5IPM - chains C and D of the 9 polymer chains in the assembly; structure by X-ray diffraction, 4.20 A resolution (low resolution: residue-level contacts below are approximate; hydrogen-bond / salt-bridge calls are withheld).

Chain C:
Name: DNA-directed RNA polymerase subunit beta
Source organism: Escherichia coli
Notes: EC 2.7.7.6
UniProtKB: P0A8V2 (RPOB_ECOLI); numbering as in UniProt (aligned over 1-1342)
Chain sequence (1342 residues; each row starts with the number of its first residue):
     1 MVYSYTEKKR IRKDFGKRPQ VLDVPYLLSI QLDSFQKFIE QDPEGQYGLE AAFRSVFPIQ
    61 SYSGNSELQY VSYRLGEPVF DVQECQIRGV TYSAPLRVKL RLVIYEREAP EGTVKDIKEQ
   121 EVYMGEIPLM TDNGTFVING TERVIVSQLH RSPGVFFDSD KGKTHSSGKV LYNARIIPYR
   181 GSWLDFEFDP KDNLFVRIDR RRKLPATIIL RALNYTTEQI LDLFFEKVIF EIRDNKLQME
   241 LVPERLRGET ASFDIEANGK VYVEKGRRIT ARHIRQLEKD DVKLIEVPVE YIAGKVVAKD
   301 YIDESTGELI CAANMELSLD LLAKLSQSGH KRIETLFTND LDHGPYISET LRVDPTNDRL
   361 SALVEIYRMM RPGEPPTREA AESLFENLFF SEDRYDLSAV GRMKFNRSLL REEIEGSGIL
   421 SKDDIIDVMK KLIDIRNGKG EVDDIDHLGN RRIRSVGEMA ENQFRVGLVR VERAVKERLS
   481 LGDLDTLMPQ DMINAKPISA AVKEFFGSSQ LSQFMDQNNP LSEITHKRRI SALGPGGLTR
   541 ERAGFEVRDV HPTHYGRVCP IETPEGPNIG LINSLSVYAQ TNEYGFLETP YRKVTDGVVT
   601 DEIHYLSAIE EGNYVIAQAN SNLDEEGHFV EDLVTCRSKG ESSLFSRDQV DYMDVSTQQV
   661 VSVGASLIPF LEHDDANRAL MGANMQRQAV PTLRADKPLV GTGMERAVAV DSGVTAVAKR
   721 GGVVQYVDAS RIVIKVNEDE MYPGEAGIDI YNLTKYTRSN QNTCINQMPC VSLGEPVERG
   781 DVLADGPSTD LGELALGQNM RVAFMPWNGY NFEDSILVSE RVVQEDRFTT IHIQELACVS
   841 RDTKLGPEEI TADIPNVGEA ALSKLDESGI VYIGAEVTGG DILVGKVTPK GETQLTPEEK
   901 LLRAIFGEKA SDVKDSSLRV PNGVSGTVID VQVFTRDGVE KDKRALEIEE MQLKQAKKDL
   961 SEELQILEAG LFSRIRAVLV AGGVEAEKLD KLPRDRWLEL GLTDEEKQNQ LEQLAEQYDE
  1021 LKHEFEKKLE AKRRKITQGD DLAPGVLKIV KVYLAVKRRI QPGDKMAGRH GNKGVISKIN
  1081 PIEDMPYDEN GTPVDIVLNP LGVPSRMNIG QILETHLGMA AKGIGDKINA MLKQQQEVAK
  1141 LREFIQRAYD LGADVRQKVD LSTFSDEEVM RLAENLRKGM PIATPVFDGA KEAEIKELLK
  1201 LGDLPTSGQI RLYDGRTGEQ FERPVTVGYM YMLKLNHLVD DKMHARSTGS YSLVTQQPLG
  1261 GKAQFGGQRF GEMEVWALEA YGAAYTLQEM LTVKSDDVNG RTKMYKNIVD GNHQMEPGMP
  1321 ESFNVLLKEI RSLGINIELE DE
Unresolved in the structure: 1-2
Swiss-Prot annotation at these positions:
  - modified residue (N6-acetyllysine): Lys1022, Lys1200

Chain D:
Name: DNA-directed RNA polymerase subunit beta'
Source organism: Escherichia coli
Notes: EC 2.7.7.6
UniProtKB: P0A8T7 (RPOC_ECOLI); residues 1-1407 here = UniProt positions 1-1407
Chain sequence (1407 residues; each row starts with the number of its first residue):
     1 MKDLLKFLKA QTKTEEFDAI KIALASPDMI RSWSFGEVKK PETINYRTFK PERDGLFCAR
    61 IFGPVKDYEC LCGKYKRLKH RGVICEKCGV EVTQTKVRRE RMGHIELASP TAHIWFLKSL
   121 PSRIGLLLDM PLRDIERVLY FESYVVIEGG MTNLERQQIL TEEQYLDALE EFGDEFDAKM
   181 GAEAIQALLK SMDLEQECEQ LREELNETNS ETKRKKLTKR IKLLEAFVQS GNKPEWMILT
   241 VLPVLPPDLR PLVPLDGGRF ATSDLNDLYR RVINRNNRLK RLLDLAAPDI IVRNEKRMLQ
   301 EAVDALLDNG RRGRAITGSN KRPLKSLADM IKGKQGRFRQ NLLGKRVDYS GRSVITVGPY
   361 LRLHQCGLPK KMALELFKPF IYGKLELRGL ATTIKAAKKM VEREEAVVWD ILDEVIREHP
   421 VLLNRAPTLH RLGIQAFEPV LIEGKAIQLH PLVCAAYNAD FDGDQMAVHV PLTLEAQLEA
   481 RALMMSTNNI LSPANGEPII VPSQDVVLGL YYMTRDCVNA KGEGMVLTGP KEAERLYRSG
   541 LASLHARVKV RITEYEKDAN GELVAKTSLK DTTVGRAILW MIVPKGLPYS IVNQALGKKA
   601 ISKMLNTCYR ILGLKPTVIF ADQIMYTGFA YAARSGASVG IDDMVIPEKK HEIISEAEAE
   661 VAEIQEQFQS GLVTAGERYN KVIDIWAAAN DRVSKAMMDN LQTETVINRD GQEEKQVSFN
   721 SIYMMADSGA RGSAAQIRQL AGMRGLMAKP DGSIIETPIT ANFREGLNVL QYFISTHGAR
   781 KGLADTALKT ANSGYLTRRL VDVAQDLVVT EDDCGTHEGI MMTPVIEGGD VKEPLRDRVL
   841 GRVTAEDVLK PGTADILVPR NTLLHEQWCD LLEENSVDAV KVRSVVSCDT DFGVCAHCYG
   901 RDLARGHIIN KGEAIGVIAA QSIGEPGTQL TMRTFHIGGA ASRAAAESSI QVKNKGSIKL
   961 SNVKSVVNSS GKLVITSRNT ELKLIDEFGR TKESYKVPYG AVLAKGDGEQ VAGGETVANW
  1021 DPHTMPVITE VSGFVRFTDM IDGQTITRQT DELTGLSSLV VLDSAERTAG GKDLRPALKI
  1081 VDAQGNDVLI PGTDMPAQYF LPGKAIVQLE DGVQISSGDT LARIPQESGG TKDITGGLPR
  1141 VADLFEARRP KEPAILAEIS GIVSFGKETK GKRRLVITPV DGSDPYEEMI PKWRQLNVFE
  1201 GERVERGDVI SDGPEAPHDI LRLRGVHAVT RYIVNEVQDV YRLQGVKIND KHIEVIVRQM
  1261 LRKATIVNAG SSDFLEGEQV EYSRVKIANR ELEANGKVGA TYSRDLLGIT KASLATESFI
  1321 SAASFQETTR VLTEAAVAGK RDELRGLKEN VIVGRLIPAG TGYAYHQDRM RRRAAGEAPA
  1381 APQVTAEDAS ASLAELLNAG LGGSDNE
Unresolved in the structure: 1-14, 1377-1407
Swiss-Prot annotation at these positions:
  - binding site (Zn(2+)): Cys70, Cys72, Cys85, Cys88, Cys814, Cys888, Cys895, Cys898
  - binding site (Mg(2+)): Asp460, Asp462, Asp464
  - modified residue: Lys983 (N6-acetyllysine)
Covalently attached groups: covalent link Gln739-Arg744
Bound ions: Zn2+ site 1: Cys70, Cys72, Cys85, Cys88; Mg2+: Asp460, Asp462, Asp464 (shared with 2 residues of chain 3); Zn2+ site 2: Cys814, Cys888, Cys895
What the authors report for this chain:
  - conformationally variable residues (helix shift, loop rearrangement): Lys650 to Thr703, Gly742 to Asn762
  - catalytic residues: His936 (citing earlier work)

Interface between chain C and chain D:
Contacting residue pairs (367):
  Ser167(C) - Ala1065(D)
  Gly168(C) - Ala1065(D)
  Lys169(C) - Ala1065(D)
  Gly248(C) - Asp1042(D)
  Arg268(C) - Arg1048(D)
  Asp340(C) - Thr1068(D)
  Phe545(C) - Asp785(D)
  Phe545(C) - Leu788(D)
  Arg548(C) - Arg780(D)
  Arg548(C) - Leu788(D)
  Asp549(C) - Pro750(D)
  Asp549(C) - Lys781(D)
  Val550(C) - Phe773(D)
  Val550(C) - Thr776(D)
  Val550(C) - His777(D)
  Val550(C) - Arg780(D)
  His551(C) - Phe773(D)
  Tyr555(C) - Val769(D)
  Tyr555(C) - Leu770(D)
  Tyr555(C) - Phe773(D)
  Cys559(C) - Arg780(D)
  Pro560(C) - Thr776(D)
  Pro560(C) - Arg780(D)
  Ile561(C) - Tyr772(D)
  Glu565(C) - Ala787(D)
  Gly566(C) - Ala787(D)
  Ile569(C) - Leu783(D)
  Ile569(C) - Ala784(D)
  Asn573(C) - Arg780(D)
  Gln618(C) - Val769(D)
  Gln618(C) - Leu770(D)
  Asn620(C) - Asn768(D)
  Asn620(C) - Val769(D)
  Ser642(C) - Leu770(D)
  Thr657(C) - Val769(D)
  Val660(C) - Val769(D)
  Val660(C) - Phe773(D)
  Leu671(C) - Tyr772(D)
  Glu672(C) - Gly766(D)
  Glu672(C) - Leu767(D)
  His673(C) - Phe763(D)
  His673(C) - Arg764(D)
  His673(C) - Glu765(D)
  His673(C) - Gly766(D)
  Asp674(C) - Phe763(D)
  Asp674(C) - Tyr772(D)
  Asp675(C) - Arg744(D)
  Asp675(C) - Phe763(D)
  Asp675(C) - Tyr772(D)
  Ala676(C) - Tyr772(D)
  Asn677(C) - Ala779(D)
  Asn677(C) - Leu783(D)
  Asn677(C) - His936(D)
  Ala679(C) - Tyr772(D)
  Leu680(C) - Leu783(D)
  Phe804(C) - Ala637(D)
  Phe804(C) - Ser638(D)
  Met805(C) - Ala633(D)
  Met805(C) - Ala637(D)
  Pro806(C) - Asp505(D)
  Pro806(C) - Ala632(D)
  Pro806(C) - Ala633(D)
  Pro806(C) - Ala637(D)
  Asn808(C) - Pro359(D)
  Asn808(C) - Phe629(D)
  Asn808(C) - Ala633(D)
  Gly809(C) - Val357(D)
  Gly809(C) - Pro359(D)
  Gly809(C) - Phe629(D)
  Tyr810(C) - Val357(D)
  Tyr810(C) - Pro359(D)
  Tyr810(C) - Tyr360(D)
  Asn811(C) - Asp505(D)
  Phe812(C) - Val357(D)
  Phe812(C) - Pro451(D)
  Phe812(C) - Cys454(D)
  Phe812(C) - Phe461(D)
  Phe812(C) - Ser503(D)
  Phe812(C) - Gln504(D)
  Phe812(C) - Phe629(D)
  Glu813(C) - Ala459(D)
  Glu813(C) - Asp460(D)
  Glu813(C) - Phe461(D)
  Glu813(C) - Gln504(D)
  Glu813(C) - Arg731(D)
  Asp814(C) - Asp462(D)
  Ser815(C) - Val357(D)
  Ser815(C) - Phe461(D)
  Arg841(C) - Asp256(D)
  Arg841(C) - Gly257(D)
  Lys844(C) - Arg47(D)
  Lys844(C) - Thr48(D)
  Lys844(C) - Phe49(D)
  Glu892(C) - Lys76(D)
  Glu892(C) - Arg77(D)
  Thr893(C) - Arg77(D)
  Gln894(C) - Asp67(D)
  Gln894(C) - Tyr68(D)
  Gln894(C) - Glu69(D)
  Gln894(C) - Lys76(D)
  Gln894(C) - Arg77(D)
  Gln1061(C) - Lys445(D)
  Pro1062(C) - Ala446(D)
  Gly1063(C) - Val354(D)
  Gly1063(C) - Ala446(D)
  Lys1065(C) - Asp462(D)
  Lys1073(C) - Asp462(D)
  Gly1074(C) - Phe461(D)
  Val1075(C) - Val354(D)
  Val1075(C) - Ile355(D)
  Val1075(C) - Phe461(D)
  Val1075(C) - Asp462(D)
  Val1075(C) - Gly463(D)
  Ile1076(C) - Thr356(D)
  Ser1077(C) - Thr356(D)
  Ser1077(C) - Val357(D)
  Asn1099(C) - Gln504(D)
  Asn1099(C) - Asp505(D)
  Pro1100(C) - Ala637(D)
  Pro1100(C) - Val639(D)
  Pro1100(C) - Met725(D)
  Leu1101(C) - Gln504(D)
  Leu1101(C) - Asp505(D)
  Leu1101(C) - Met725(D)
  Leu1101(C) - Arg731(D)
  Pro1104(C) - Met725(D)
  Pro1104(C) - Gln736(D)
  Ser1105(C) - Arg731(D)
  Ser1105(C) - Ile937(D)
  Arg1106(C) - Arg731(D)
  Met1107(C) - Gln736(D)
  Met1107(C) - Gln739(D)
  Met1107(C) - Phe763(D)
  Ile1109(C) - Met644(D)
  Ile1109(C) - Leu740(D)
  Ile1112(C) - Val639(D)
  Leu1113(C) - Ile641(D)
  His1116(C) - Gly640(D)
  His1116(C) - Ile641(D)
  Phe1187(C) - Leu767(D)
  Phe1187(C) - Tyr772(D)
  Glu1192(C) - Ile641(D)
  Glu1192(C) - Arg764(D)
  Lys1196(C) - Asp642(D)
  Ser1207(C) - Asp642(D)
  Gln1209(C) - Ser638(D)
  Gln1209(C) - Gly640(D)
  Glu1219(C) - Arg634(D)
  Phe1221(C) - Ala633(D)
  Phe1221(C) - Arg634(D)
  Phe1221(C) - Gly636(D)
  Glu1222(C) - Tyr512(D)
  Glu1222(C) - Tyr537(D)
  Glu1222(C) - Arg634(D)
  Glu1222(C) - Ser635(D)
  Arg1223(C) - Ser635(D)
  Arg1223(C) - Gly636(D)
  Arg1223(C) - Phe719(D)
  Arg1223(C) - Asn720(D)
  Arg1223(C) - Ser721(D)
  Pro1224(C) - Gly636(D)
  Pro1224(C) - Ser638(D)
  Val1225(C) - Gly636(D)
  Val1225(C) - Ser638(D)
  Thr1226(C) - Ser638(D)
  Thr1226(C) - Val639(D)
  Thr1226(C) - Gly640(D)
  Val1239(C) - Ser353(D)
  Val1239(C) - Lys445(D)
  Lys1242(C) - Arg352(D)
  Lys1242(C) - Gln465(D)
  Met1243(C) - Arg352(D)
  Met1243(C) - Ser353(D)
  Met1243(C) - Lys445(D)
  His1244(C) - Gly351(D)
  His1244(C) - Arg352(D)
  His1244(C) - Met372(D)
  Ala1245(C) - Gly351(D)
  Ala1245(C) - Met372(D)
  Ala1245(C) - Glu375(D)
  Arg1246(C) - Asp348(D)
  Arg1246(C) - Tyr349(D)
  Arg1246(C) - Ser350(D)
  Arg1246(C) - Glu375(D)
  Arg1246(C) - Leu376(D)
  Ser1247(C) - Asp348(D)
  Ser1247(C) - Tyr349(D)
  Ser1247(C) - Glu375(D)
  Ser1247(C) - Leu376(D)
  Ser1247(C) - Lys378(D)
  Thr1248(C) - Asp348(D)
  Thr1248(C) - Tyr349(D)
  Tyr1251(C) - Asp348(D)
  Leu1253(C) - Arg99(D)
  Leu1253(C) - Val253(D)
  Val1254(C) - Arg99(D)
  Val1254(C) - Asp248(D)
  Val1254(C) - Leu249(D)
  Val1254(C) - Pro251(D)
  Thr1255(C) - Arg337(D)
  Thr1255(C) - Asn341(D)
  Gln1256(C) - Arg99(D)
  Gln1257(C) - Asn341(D)
  Gln1257(C) - Lys345(D)
  Gln1257(C) - Arg346(D)
  Pro1258(C) - Arg346(D)
  Pro1258(C) - Val347(D)
  Gly1260(C) - Arg346(D)
  Phe1265(C) - Glu375(D)
  Gly1267(C) - Arg346(D)
  Gly1267(C) - Val347(D)
  Gly1267(C) - Ser350(D)
  Gln1268(C) - Arg346(D)
  Gln1268(C) - Val347(D)
  Gln1268(C) - Ser350(D)
  Gln1268(C) - Gly351(D)
  Gln1268(C) - Arg352(D)
  Arg1269(C) - Arg339(D)
  Arg1269(C) - Gln340(D)
  Arg1269(C) - Lys345(D)
  Arg1269(C) - Arg346(D)
  Phe1270(C) - Gly344(D)
  Phe1270(C) - Lys345(D)
  Phe1270(C) - Ile434(D)
  Phe1270(C) - His469(D)
  Gly1271(C) - Leu343(D)
  Gly1271(C) - Gly344(D)
  Glu1272(C) - Arg339(D)
  Glu1272(C) - Leu343(D)
  Glu1272(C) - Arg798(D)
  Met1273(C) - Thr428(D)
  Glu1274(C) - Asn424(D)
  Glu1274(C) - Thr428(D)
  Glu1274(C) - Ile434(D)
  Val1275(C) - Leu343(D)
  Trp1276(C) - Arg798(D)
  Trp1276(C) - Val801(D)
  Trp1276(C) - Val917(D)
  Trp1276(C) - Gln921(D)
  Ala1277(C) - Thr428(D)
  Ala1277(C) - Arg431(D)
  Ala1277(C) - Ile434(D)
  Ala1277(C) - Gln921(D)
  Leu1278(C) - Met484(D)
  Glu1279(C) - Ala914(D)
  Glu1279(C) - Leu1347(D)
  Glu1279(C) - Val1351(D)
  Ala1280(C) - Arg431(D)
  Ala1280(C) - Ile918(D)
  Ala1280(C) - Gln921(D)
  Tyr1281(C) - Arg431(D)
  Tyr1281(C) - Leu432(D)
  Tyr1281(C) - Ile434(D)
  Tyr1281(C) - Gln435(D)
  Tyr1281(C) - Leu483(D)
  Tyr1281(C) - Met484(D)
  Tyr1281(C) - Asn489(D)
  Gly1282(C) - Gly1360(D)
  Gly1282(C) - Thr1361(D)
  Ala1283(C) - Glu479(D)
  Ala1283(C) - Leu483(D)
  Ala1284(C) - Glu479(D)
  Ala1284(C) - Leu1356(D)
  Ala1284(C) - Ile1357(D)
  Ala1284(C) - Thr1361(D)
  Ala1284(C) - Gly1362(D)
  Tyr1285(C) - Glu475(D)
  Tyr1285(C) - Glu479(D)
  Tyr1285(C) - Thr1361(D)
  Thr1286(C) - Ala476(D)
  Thr1286(C) - Glu479(D)
  Leu1287(C) - Val1351(D)
  Leu1287(C) - Ile1357(D)
  Gln1288(C) - Arg1355(D)
  Gln1288(C) - Leu1356(D)
  Glu1289(C) - Val470(D)
  Glu1289(C) - Pro471(D)
  Glu1289(C) - Leu472(D)
  Glu1289(C) - Thr473(D)
  Glu1289(C) - Ala476(D)
  Met1290(C) - Val347(D)
  Met1290(C) - His469(D)
  Leu1291(C) - Lys345(D)
  Leu1291(C) - Val1351(D)
  Thr1292(C) - Gly1354(D)
  Lys1294(C) - Val347(D)
  Lys1294(C) - Asp348(D)
  Lys1294(C) - Val470(D)
  Ser1295(C) - Lys345(D)
  Ser1295(C) - Arg346(D)
  Asp1296(C) - Lys345(D)
  Met1304(C) - Thr473(D)
  Tyr1305(C) - Tyr349(D)
  Tyr1305(C) - Pro379(D)
  Tyr1305(C) - Tyr382(D)
  Ile1308(C) - Pro379(D)
  Ile1308(C) - Phe380(D)
  Val1309(C) - Pro379(D)
  Val1309(C) - Gly383(D)
  His1313(C) - Phe380(D)
  His1313(C) - Leu472(D)
  His1313(C) - Thr473(D)
  His1313(C) - Leu474(D)
  His1313(C) - Gln477(D)
  Gln1314(C) - Thr473(D)
  Met1315(C) - Thr473(D)
  Gly1318(C) - Glu15(D)
  Gly1318(C) - Gly1354(D)
  Met1319(C) - Glu15(D)
  Met1319(C) - Phe17(D)
  Pro1320(C) - Lys345(D)
  Pro1320(C) - Val1353(D)
  Pro1320(C) - Gly1354(D)
  Glu1321(C) - Lys96(D)
  Glu1321(C) - Arg99(D)
  Ser1322(C) - Asn341(D)
  Ser1322(C) - Leu342(D)
  Phe1323(C) - Ile20(D)
  Phe1323(C) - Ile1352(D)
  Phe1323(C) - Val1353(D)
  Val1325(C) - Arg99(D)
  Val1325(C) - Leu249(D)
  Val1325(C) - Arg337(D)
  Leu1326(C) - Phe338(D)
  Lys1328(C) - Leu245(D)
  Lys1328(C) - Leu249(D)
  Glu1329(C) - Met330(D)
  Glu1329(C) - Ile331(D)
  Glu1329(C) - Arg337(D)
  Arg1331(C) - Trp33(D)
  Arg1331(C) - Pro243(D)
  Ser1332(C) - Met102(D)
  Ser1332(C) - Pro243(D)
  Ser1332(C) - Leu245(D)
  Ser1332(C) - Leu327(D)
  Leu1333(C) - His113(D)
  Leu1333(C) - Trp115(D)
  Leu1333(C) - Leu307(D)
  Leu1333(C) - Leu327(D)
  Gly1334(C) - Ala25(D)
  Ile1335(C) - Ile22(D)
  Ile1335(C) - Ala23(D)
  Ile1335(C) - Ala25(D)
  Ile1335(C) - Trp115(D)
  Ile1335(C) - Ala1336(D)
  Asn1336(C) - Lys21(D)
  Asn1336(C) - Ile22(D)
  Asn1336(C) - Ala23(D)
  Asn1336(C) - Leu24(D)
  Asn1336(C) - Ala25(D)
  Asn1336(C) - Trp33(D)
  Ile1337(C) - Ile20(D)
  Ile1337(C) - Lys21(D)
  Ile1337(C) - Ile22(D)
  Glu1338(C) - Ile20(D)
  Glu1338(C) - Lys21(D)
  Leu1339(C) - Phe17(D)
  Leu1339(C) - Ala19(D)
  Leu1339(C) - Ile20(D)
  Glu1340(C) - Asp18(D)
  Glu1340(C) - Ala19(D)
  Glu1340(C) - Lys21(D)
  Glu1340(C) - Arg1341(D)
  Asp1341(C) - Phe17(D)
  Asp1341(C) - Asp18(D)
  Glu1342(C) - Phe17(D)
  Glu1342(C) - Asp18(D)
Other interface residues (no listed pair), chain C (171 interface residues in all): Thr270, Leu341, Pro552, His554, Thr563, Gly570, Arg637, Arg678, Trp807, Leu895, Pro1044, Asp1240, Leu1259, Asn1312, Asn1324
Other interface residues (no listed pair), chain D (201 interface residues in all): Glu16, Met29, Glu100, Phe116, Tyr269, Ala328, Pro369, Lys371, Leu422, Ala426, Pro427, Gly444, Gln448, Ala467, Leu508, Leu544, Asp643, Met724, Ala730, Gly732, Ala735, Ser775, Lys789, Gln805, Glu913, Gly938, Gly1043, Ser1064, Leu1332, Ala1359, Arg1369, Arg1373

Overview:
The interface between chain C and chain D involves 171 residues on one side and 201 on the other. Cys70(D),
Cys72(D), Cys85(D) and Cys88(D) coordinate Zn2+ site 1. Curated annotation (UniProt) lists 8 Zn2+-binding
residues and 3 Mg2+-binding residues on chain D. From the paper: the catalytic residue His936(D);
conformational variability at Lys650(D) and Gly742(D).
Here chain C is DNA-directed RNA polymerase subunit beta and chain D is DNA-directed RNA polymerase subunit
beta', both from Escherichia coli. Entry 5IPM (SigmaS-transcription initiation complex with 4-nt nascent RNA)
was determined by X-ray diffraction together with 5IPL and 5IPN from the same study.
